PDB entry 5NJ3 | electron microscopy, 3.78 A resolution | chains C and D of the 6 polymer chains in the assembly

[Chain C]
Name: 5D3-Fab heavy chain
Organism: Mus musculus
Notes: antibody fragment or engineered binder
Amino-acid sequence (221 residues; each row starts with the number of its first residue):
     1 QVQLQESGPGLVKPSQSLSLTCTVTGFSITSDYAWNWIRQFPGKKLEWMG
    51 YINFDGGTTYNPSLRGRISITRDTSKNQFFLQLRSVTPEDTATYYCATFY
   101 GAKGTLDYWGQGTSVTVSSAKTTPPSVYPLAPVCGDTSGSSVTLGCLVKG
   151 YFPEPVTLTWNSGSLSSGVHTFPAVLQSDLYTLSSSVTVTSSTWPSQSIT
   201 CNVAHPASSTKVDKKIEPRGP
Disordered / not traced: 1, 133-141, 219-221
Disulfides: C22-C96

[Chain D]
Name: 5D3-Fab light chain
Organism: Mus musculus
Notes: antibody fragment or engineered binder
Amino-acid sequence (214 residues; each row starts with the number of its first residue):
     1 DIVLTQSPSSFSVSLGDRVTISCKASGYILNRLAWYQQKPGNAPRLLISG
    51 ATSLETGFPSRFSGTGSGKDYTLSISSLQTEDVGTYYCQQYWSTPWTFGG
   101 GTKLEIRRADAAPTVSIFPPSSEQLTSGGASVVCFLNNFYPKDINVKWKI
   151 DGSERQNGVLNSWTDQDSKDSTYSMSSTLTLTKDEYERHNSYTCEATHKT
   201 STSPIVKSFNRNEC
Disordered / not traced: 1, 212-214
Disulfides: C23-C88

[How chain C and chain D interact]
Contacting residue pairs (30):
  N36(C) - W96(D)
  Q40(C) - Q38(D)  hydrogen bond
  K44(C) - Y87(D)  hydrogen bond (backbone-side chain)
  L46(C) - Y87(D)  hydrophobic
  L46(C) - F98(D)  hydrophobic
  W48(C) - P95(D)  hydrophobic
  W48(C) - W96(D)
  N61(C) - P95(D)
  Y95(C) - Q38(D)
  Y95(C) - N42(D)  hydrogen bond (side chain-backbone)
  Y95(C) - A43(D)
  Y95(C) - P44(D)
  F99(C) - W96(D)  hydrophobic
  K103(C) - S49(D)
  K103(C) - Y91(D)
  G104(C) - Y91(D)
  T105(C) - A34(D)
  T105(C) - L46(D)
  T105(C) - S49(D)
  T105(C) - Y91(D)
  L106(C) - Y36(D)  hydrogen bond (backbone-side chain)
  L106(C) - W96(D)  hydrophobic
  D107(C) - L46(D)
  W109(C) - A43(D)  hydrophobic
  W109(C) - P44(D)  hydrogen bond (side chain-backbone)
  W109(C) - F98(D)  hydrophobic
  G110(C) - A43(D)
  Q111(C) - N42(D)
  P129(C) - S121(D)
  A131(C) - P119(D)
Also at the interface, not in a pair above, chain C (25 interface residues in all): K45, Y51, P62, L130, H170, T171, F172
Also at the interface, not in a pair above, chain D (26 interface residues in all): G41, E55, Q89, T94, G100, K103, F118, P120, S162, T164, S174

[Summary]
25 residues of chain C and 26 residues of chain D are in contact; the contacts include 5 hydrogen bonds. Polar
contacts include Q40(C)-Q38(D), K44(C)-Y87(D) and Y95(C)-N42(D).
Here chain C is 5D3-Fab heavy chain and chain D is 5D3-Fab light chain, both from Mus musculus. Entry 5NJ3
(Structure of an ABC transporter: complete structure) was determined by electron microscopy, deposited
together with 5NIV and 5NJG.
